Entry 8EFS (electron microscopy, 9.68 A resolution (very low resolution: no residue pairs are listed; an interface is given only as per-side residue counts)); this record covers chains A and B of the 4 polymer chains in the assembly.

[Chain A (and B)]
Name: Dynamin-like 120 kDa protein, form S1
Source organism: Homo sapiens
Notes: chain B of this document is another copy of the same molecule, construct and numbering; everything in this record applies to it too
Reference sequence: O60313 (OPA1_HUMAN); residue numbers follow UniProt; this construct covers 195-960
Amino-acid sequence (766 residues; each row starts with the number of its first residue):
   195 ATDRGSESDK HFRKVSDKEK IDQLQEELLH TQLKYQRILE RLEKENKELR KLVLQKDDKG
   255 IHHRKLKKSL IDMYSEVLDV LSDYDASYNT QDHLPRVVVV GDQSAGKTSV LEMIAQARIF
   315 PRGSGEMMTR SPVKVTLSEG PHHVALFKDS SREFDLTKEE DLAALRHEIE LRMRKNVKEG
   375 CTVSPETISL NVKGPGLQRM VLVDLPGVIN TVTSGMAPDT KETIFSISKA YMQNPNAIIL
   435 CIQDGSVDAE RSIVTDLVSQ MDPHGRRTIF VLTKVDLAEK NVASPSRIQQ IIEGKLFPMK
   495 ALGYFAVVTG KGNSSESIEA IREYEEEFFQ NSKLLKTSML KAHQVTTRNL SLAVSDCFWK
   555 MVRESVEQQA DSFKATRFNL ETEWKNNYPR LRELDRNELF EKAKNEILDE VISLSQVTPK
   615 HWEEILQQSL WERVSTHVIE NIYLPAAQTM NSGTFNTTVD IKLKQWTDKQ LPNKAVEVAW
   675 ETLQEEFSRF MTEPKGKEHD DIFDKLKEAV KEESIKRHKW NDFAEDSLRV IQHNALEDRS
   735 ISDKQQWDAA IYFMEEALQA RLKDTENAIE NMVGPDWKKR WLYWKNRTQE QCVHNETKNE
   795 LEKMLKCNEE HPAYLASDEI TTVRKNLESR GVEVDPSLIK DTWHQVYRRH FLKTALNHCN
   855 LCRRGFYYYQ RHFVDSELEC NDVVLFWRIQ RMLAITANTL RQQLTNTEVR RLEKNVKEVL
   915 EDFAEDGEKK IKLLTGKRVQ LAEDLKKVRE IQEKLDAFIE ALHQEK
Swiss-Prot annotation at these positions:
  - region: Gly295 to Thr302 (G1 motif), Met321 to Arg324 (G2 motif), Asp398 to Gly401 (G3 motif), Thr467 to Asp470 (G4 motif), Val501 to Gly504 (G5 motif)
  - binding site (GTP): Ser298, Gly300, Lys301, Thr302, Ser303, Gly317, Lys468, Asp470, Thr503, Gly506, Asn507
  - binding site (Mg(2+)): Thr302, Thr323, Asp398
  - modified residue: Lys228 (N6-acetyllysine)
  - natural variant: Glu270 (E270K: In OPA1), Leu272 (L272P: In OPA1), Asp273 (D273A: In OPA1), Arg290 (R290Q: In OPA1; R290W: In OPA1), Val293 to Val294 (deletion: In OPA1), Gly300 (G300E: In OPA1), Gln310 (Q310R: In OPA1), Arg324 to Pro326 (deletion: In OPA1), Thr330 (T330S: In OPA1), Ala357 (A357T: In DOA+ and OPA1), Val377 (V377I: In OPA1), Ile382 (I382M: In OPA1 and BEHRS), 41 further natural variant entries in UniProt
  - mutagenesis: Glu213 (E213A: In interface mutant 9; strongly decreased ability to mediate mitochondrial fusion; when associated with A-217, A-557 and A-565), Gln217 (Q217A: In interface mutant 9; strongly decreased ability to mediate mitochondrial fusion; when associated with A-213, A-557 and A-565), Arg235 (R235A: In interface mutant 8; strongly decreased ability to mediate mitochondrial fusion), Leu243 (L243A: In mutant control 1; does not affect ability to mediate mitochondrial fusion), Leu248 (L248A: In mutant control 2; does not affect ability to mediate mitochondrial fusion), Gln297 (Q297E: Abolished GTPase activity without affecting the ability to bind membranes), Ser298 (S298A: Abolished GTPase activity without affecting the ability to bind membranes), Lys301 (K301A: Abolished GTPase activity), Thr302 (T302A: Abolished GTPase activity; T302N: Abolished GTPase activity without affecting the ability to bind membranes), Arg316 (R316A: Strongly decreased GTPase activity), Glu320 (E320A: Decreased GTPase activity), Met321 (M321A: Strongly decreased GTPase activity), 39 further mutagenesis entries in UniProt
Disulfide bonds: Cys856-Cys874

[Chain A / chain B interface]
At this resolution (10 A) residue pairs are not listed: 21 residues of chain A and 23 of chain B lie at the interface.

[Overview]
21 residues of chain A face 23 of chain B across their interface. From UniProt: 11 GTP-binding residues, 3
Mg2+-binding residues and 67 mutagenesis sites on chain A.
Chain A and chain B are both Dynamin-like 120 kDa protein, form S1 (Homo sapiens); the structure, CryoEM of
the soluble OPA1 tetramer from the apo helical assembly on a lipid membrane, was determined by electron
microscopy together with 8EEW, 8EF7, 8EFF, 8EFR and 8EFT from the same study.
